Entry 1GRV (X-ray diffraction, 2.90 A resolution); this record covers chains A and B.

# Chain A (and B)
Protein: Hypoxanthine phosphoribosyltransferase
Source organism: Escherichia coli
Notes: EC 2.4.2.8; chain B of this document is another copy of the same molecule, construct and numbering; everything in this record applies to it too
UniProt: P36766 (HPRT_ECOLI); residues 5-182 here correspond to UniProt positions 1-178 (UniProt number = residue number - 4)
Sequence (182 residues; each row starts with the number of its first residue):
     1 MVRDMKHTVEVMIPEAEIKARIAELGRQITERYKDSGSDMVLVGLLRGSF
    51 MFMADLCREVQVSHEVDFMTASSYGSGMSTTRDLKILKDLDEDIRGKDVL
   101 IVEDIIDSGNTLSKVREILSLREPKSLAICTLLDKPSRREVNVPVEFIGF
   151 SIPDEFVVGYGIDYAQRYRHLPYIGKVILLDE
Disordered / not traced: 1-4, 73-81, 182 (chain B: 1-4, 74-81, 182)
Differences from the reference sequence: conflict Leu-84 (Val80 in P36766)
Ion coordination: Mg2+: Glu-103, Asp-104
Reported in the primary citation:
  - Mg2+ coordination: Glu-103, Asp-104
  - self-association interface (contacts with another copy of this molecule); pairs are residue here / residue on that copy: Arg-47/Glu-65 (salt bridge), Phe-68/Leu-46 (hydrophobic contact), Lys-85/Asp-93 (salt bridge), Leu-46, Phe-50, Met-51, Ala-54, Asp-55, Cys-57, Arg-58, Val-66, Asp-83, Asp-89, Leu-90, Leu-90, Asp-91, Lys-114, Leu-121, Arg-169
  - contacts within the chain: Leu-46/Phe-68 (hydrophobic contact)

# Interface between chain A and chain B
Pairs across the interface (56):
  Lys-19(A) with Arg-58(B)
  Asp-39(A) with Gln-166(B)
  Leu-46(A) with Leu-46(B), hydrophobic
  Arg-47(A) with Glu-65(B), salt bridge; Val-66(B), hydrogen bond (side chain-backbone); Asp-67(B), salt bridge; Asp-91(B), salt bridge; Glu-92(B), salt bridge
  Phe-50(A) with Met-53(B), hydrophobic; Ala-54(B), hydrophobic; Val-66(B), hydrophobic; Phe-68(B), hydrophobic
  Met-51(A) with Ala-54(B); Cys-57(B), hydrophobic; Arg-58(B), hydrogen bond
  Met-53(A) with Phe-50(B), hydrophobic
  Ala-54(A) with Phe-50(B), hydrophobic; Met-51(B); Ala-54(B), hydrophobic
  Asp-55(A) with Arg-58(B), salt bridge
  Cys-57(A) with Met-51(B), hydrophobic; His-170(B)
  Arg-58(A) with Lys-19(B); Met-51(B), hydrogen bond; Asp-55(B), salt bridge; Tyr-160(B), hydrogen bond; His-170(B); Pro-172(B)
  Val-62(A) with His-170(B)
  Ser-63(A) with Arg-167(B); His-170(B)
  His-64(A) with Gln-166(B); His-170(B), hydrogen bond (backbone-side chain)
  Glu-65(A) with Arg-47(B), salt bridge; Gln-166(B); Arg-169(B), salt bridge
  Val-66(A) with Arg-47(B), hydrogen bond (backbone-side chain); Phe-50(B), hydrophobic; Arg-169(B)
  Asp-67(A) with Arg-47(B), salt bridge
  Phe-68(A) with Phe-50(B), hydrophobic
  Asp-91(A) with Arg-47(B), salt bridge
  Glu-92(A) with Arg-47(B), salt bridge; Gln-166(B)
  Tyr-160(A) with Arg-58(B), hydrogen bond
  Gln-166(A) with His-64(B); Glu-65(B); Glu-92(B)
  Arg-167(A) with Ser-63(B)
  Arg-169(A) with Glu-65(B), salt bridge; Val-66(B)
  His-170(A) with Cys-57(B); Arg-58(B); Ser-63(B); His-64(B), hydrogen bond (side chain-backbone)
  Pro-172(A) with Arg-58(B)
Interface residues without a listed pair, chain A (30 interface residues in all): Val-60, Thr-70, Lys-88, Asp-163
Interface residues without a listed pair, chain B (29 interface residues in all): Val-60, Val-62, Thr-70, Lys-88, Asp-163

# Overview
Chain A and chain B form an interface of 30 and 29 residues respectively; the contacts include 8 hydrogen
bonds and 12 salt bridges. Among the polar pairs are Arg-47(A)/Glu-65(B), Arg-47(A)/Asp-67(B) and
Arg-47(A)/Asp-91(B). From the paper: Mg2+ coordination by Glu-103(A) and Asp-104(A); a self-association
interface involving Leu-46(A), Arg-47(A) and Phe-50(A) among others.
Chain A and chain B are both Hypoxanthine phosphoribosyltransferase (Escherichia coli); the structure,
Hypoxanthine Phosphoribosyltransferase from E. coli, was determined by X-ray diffraction, deposited together
with 1G9S and 1G9T.
